PDB entry 8OL1 | electron microscopy, 3.50 A resolution | chains H and J of the 14 polymer chains in the assembly

Chain H:
Molecule: Histone H2B type 1-N
Source organism: Homo sapiens
Reference sequence: Q99877 (H2B1N_HUMAN); residues 31-124 here correspond to UniProt positions 32-125 (UniProt number = residue number + 1)
Amino-acid sequence (94 residues; numbered 31 to 124; the number before each row is that of its first residue):
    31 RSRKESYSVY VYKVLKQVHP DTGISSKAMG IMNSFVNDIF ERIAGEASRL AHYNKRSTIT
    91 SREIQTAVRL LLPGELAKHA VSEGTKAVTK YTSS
UniProt features mapped onto this chain:
  - modified residue: Lys34 (N6-(2-hydroxyisobutyryl)lysine), Glu35 (PolyADP-ribosyl glutamic acid), Ser36 (Phosphoserine), Lys43 (N6-(2-hydroxyisobutyryl)lysine), Lys46 (N6-(2-hydroxyisobutyryl)lysine), Lys57 (N6,N6-dimethyllysine), Arg79 (Dimethylated arginine), Lys85 (N6,N6,N6-trimethyllysine), Arg86 (Omega-N-methylarginine), Arg92 (Omega-N-methylarginine), Lys108 (N6-(2-hydroxyisobutyryl)lysine), Thr115 (Phosphothreonine), Lys116 (N6-(2-hydroxyisobutyryl)lysine), Lys120 (N6-(2-hydroxyisobutyryl)lysine)
  - glycosylation: Ser112 (O-linked (GlcNAc) serine)
  - cross-link (Glycyl lysine isopeptide (Lys-Gly)): Lys34 (interchain with G-Cter in ubiquitin), Lys120 (interchain with G-Cter in ubiquitin)

Chain J:
Molecule: 145-nt DNA strand
Sequence (145 nucleotides; row label = number of the first residue in the row):
     1 CAGGATGTAT ATATCTGACA CGTGCCTGGA GACTAGGGAG TAATCCCCTT GGCGGTTAAA
    61 ACGCGGGGGA CAGCGCGTAC GTGCGTTTAA GCGGTGCTAG AGCTGTCTAC GACCAATTGA
   121 GCGGCCTCGG CACCGGGATT CTCCA

How chain H and chain J interact:
Pairs across the interface - 9 pairs, chain H then chain J:
  Ser32(H) with DC103(J), hydrogen bond to the phosphate
  Arg33(H) with DG28(J), sugar contact
  Tyr42(H) with DA20(J), hydrogen bond to the phosphate
  Ile54(H) with DA20(J), phosphate contact
  Ser55(H) with DC19(J), hydrogen bond to the phosphate
  Ser56(H) with DC19(J), hydrogen bond to the phosphate
  Arg86(H) with DA39(J), phosphate contact
  Ser87(H) with DA39(J), hydrogen bond to the phosphate
  Thr88(H) with DA39(J), phosphate contact
Other interface residues (no listed pair), chain H (10 interface residues in all): Gly53
Other interface residues (no listed pair), chain J (7 interface residues in all): DT27, DG38

Summary:
10 residues of chain H and 7 residues of chain J are in contact; the contacts include 5 hydrogen bonds. Polar
pairs include Ser32(H)-DC103(J), Tyr42(H)-DA20(J) and Ser55(H)-DC19(J).
Here chain H is Histone H2B type 1-N (Homo sapiens) and chain J is a 145-nt DNA strand. Entry 8OL1
(cGAS-Nucleosome in complex with SPSB3-ELOBC (composite structure)) was determined by electron microscopy,
deposited together with 8OKX.
